PDB entry 4X4B | X-ray diffraction, 2.80 A resolution | chains A and E of the 6 polymer chains in the assembly

# Chain A
Protein: Regulatory protein
From: Enterobacter sp. RFL1396
Reference sequence: Q8GGH0 (Q8GGH0_9ENTR); numbering as in UniProt (aligned over 1-79)
Sequence (82 residues; numbered -2 to 79; the number before each row is that of its first residue; numbers below 1 keep their minus sign (Gly-2 is residue -2)):
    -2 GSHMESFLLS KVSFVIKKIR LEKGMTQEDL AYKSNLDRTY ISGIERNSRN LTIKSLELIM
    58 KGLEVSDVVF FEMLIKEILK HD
Disordered / not traced: -2 to 1, 78-79
Sequence notes: expression tag (-2 to 0)

# Chain E
Molecule: 35-nt DNA strand
Notes: fragment: Operator DNA
Sequence (35 nucleotides; each row starts with the number of its first residue):
     1 ATGTGACTTA TAGTCCGTGT GATTATAGTC AACAT

# Chain A / chain E interface
Contacting residue pairs (13):
  Arg17(A) with DT2(E), salt bridge to the phosphate
  Thr23(A) with DA1(E), phosphate contact; DT2(E), phosphate contact
  Gln24(A) with DT2(E), hydrogen bond to the phosphate; DG3(E), hydrogen bond to the phosphate
  Glu25(A) with DA1(E), sugar contact; DT2(E), hydrogen bond to the phosphate
  Arg35(A) with DT2(E), hydrogen bond to the base; DG3(E), hydrogen bond to the base
  Thr36(A) with DT4(E), base contact
  Ser39(A) with DG3(E), hydrogen bond to the phosphate
  Arg43(A) with DT4(E), phosphate contact
  Thr49(A) with DA12(E), sugar contact
Also at the interface, not in a pair above, chain E (6 interface residues in all): DG5

# In short
9 residues of chain A and 6 residues of chain E are in contact, with 6 hydrogen bonds and 1 salt bridge. Polar
pairs include Arg35(A)-DT2(E), Arg35(A)-DG3(E) and Gln24(A)-DT2(E).
Chain A is Regulatory protein (Enterobacter sp. RFL1396) and chain E is a 35-nt DNA strand; the structure,
RADIATION DAMAGE TO THE NUCLEOPROTEIN COMPLEX C.Esp1396I: DOSE (DWD) 2.1 MGy, was determined by X-ray
diffraction (same publication as 4X4C, 4X4D, 4X4E, 4X4F, 4X4G, 4X4H and 4X4I).
